6PST - chains O and I of the 10 polymer chains in the assembly; structure by electron microscopy, 3.00 A resolution.

[Chain O]
Molecule: 85-nt DNA strand
Sequence (85 nucleotides; numbered 1 to 85; the number before each row is that of its first residue):
     1 GGCGGCGCTTATTTGCACAAATCCATTGACAAAAGAAGGCTAAAAGGGCA
    51 TATACCTCGGCCTTTGAATTGTCCATATAGAACGC
Disordered / not traced: 1-15, 54, 67-85

[Chain I]
Name: DNA-directed RNA polymerase subunit beta
Organism: Escherichia coli
Notes: EC 2.7.7.6
UniProt: P0A8V4 (RPOB_ECO57); residues 1-1342 here = UniProt positions 1-1342
Sequence (1342 residues; numbered 1 to 1342; the number before each row is that of its first residue):
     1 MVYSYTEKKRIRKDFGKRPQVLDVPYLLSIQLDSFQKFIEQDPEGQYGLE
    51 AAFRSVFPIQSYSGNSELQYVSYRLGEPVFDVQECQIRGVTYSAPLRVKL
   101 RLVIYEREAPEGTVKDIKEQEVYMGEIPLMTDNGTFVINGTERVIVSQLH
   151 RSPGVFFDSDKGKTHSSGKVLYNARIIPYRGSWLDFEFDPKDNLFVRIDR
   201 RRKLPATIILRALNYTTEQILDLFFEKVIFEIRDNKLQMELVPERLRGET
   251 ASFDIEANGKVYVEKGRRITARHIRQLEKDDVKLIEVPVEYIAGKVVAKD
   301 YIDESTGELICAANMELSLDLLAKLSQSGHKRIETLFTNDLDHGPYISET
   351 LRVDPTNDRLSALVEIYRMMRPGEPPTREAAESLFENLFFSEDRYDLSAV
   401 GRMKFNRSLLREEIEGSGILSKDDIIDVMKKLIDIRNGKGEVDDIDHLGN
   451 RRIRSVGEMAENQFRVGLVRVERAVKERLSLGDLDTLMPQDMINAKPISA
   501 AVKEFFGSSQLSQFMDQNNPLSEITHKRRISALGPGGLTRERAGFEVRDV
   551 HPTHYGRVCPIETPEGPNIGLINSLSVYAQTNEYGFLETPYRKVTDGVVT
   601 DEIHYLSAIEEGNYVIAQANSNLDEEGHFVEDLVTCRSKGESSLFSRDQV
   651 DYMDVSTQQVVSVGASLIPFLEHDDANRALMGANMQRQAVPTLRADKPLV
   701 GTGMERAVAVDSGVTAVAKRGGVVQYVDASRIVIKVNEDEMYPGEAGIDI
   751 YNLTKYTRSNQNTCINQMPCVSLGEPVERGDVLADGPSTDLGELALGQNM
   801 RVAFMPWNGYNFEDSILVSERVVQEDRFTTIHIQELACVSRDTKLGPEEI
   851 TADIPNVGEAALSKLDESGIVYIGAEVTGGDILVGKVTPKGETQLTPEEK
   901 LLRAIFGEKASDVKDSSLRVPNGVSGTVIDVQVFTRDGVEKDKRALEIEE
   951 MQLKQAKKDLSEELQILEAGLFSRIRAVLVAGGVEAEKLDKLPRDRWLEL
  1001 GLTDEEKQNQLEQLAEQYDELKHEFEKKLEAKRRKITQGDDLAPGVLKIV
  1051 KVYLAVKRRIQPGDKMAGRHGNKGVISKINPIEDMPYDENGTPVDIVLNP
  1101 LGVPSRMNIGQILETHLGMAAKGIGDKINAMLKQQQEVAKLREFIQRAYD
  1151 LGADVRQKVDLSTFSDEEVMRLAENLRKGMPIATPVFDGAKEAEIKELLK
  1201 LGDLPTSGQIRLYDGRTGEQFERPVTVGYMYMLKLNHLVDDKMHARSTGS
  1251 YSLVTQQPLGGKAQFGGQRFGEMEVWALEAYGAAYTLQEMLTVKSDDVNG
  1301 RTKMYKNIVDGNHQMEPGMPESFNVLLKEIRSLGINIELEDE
Disordered / not traced: 1, 233-235, 249
Swiss-Prot annotation at these positions:
  - modified residue (N6-acetyllysine): Lys1022, Lys1200
Ligand contacts: chapso (1N7): Gln725, Tyr726, Glu962, Gln965, Ile966, Ala969
Reported in the primary citation:
  - binding site for the 85-nt DNA strand (chain O): Arg394
  - binding site for the 85-nt DNA strand: Met492, Asn494

[How chain O and chain I interact]
Contacting residue pairs (10; chain O residue first):
  DC55(O) - Ser480(I)  hydrogen bond to the phosphate
  DC56(O) - Tyr62(I)  phosphate contact
  DC56(O) - Lys476(I)  phosphate contact
  DC56(O) - Ser480(I)  phosphate contact
  DT57(O) - Lys476(I)  salt bridge to the phosphate
  DC58(O) - Arg394(I)  salt bridge to the phosphate
  DG59(O) - Arg371(I)  hydrogen bond to the phosphate
  DG59(O) - Arg394(I)  salt bridge to the phosphate
  DG60(O) - Tyr367(I)  hydrogen bond to the phosphate
  DG60(O) - Arg371(I)  salt bridge to the phosphate
Also at the interface, not in a pair above, chain O (7 interface residues in all): DC62
Also at the interface, not in a pair above, chain I (11 interface residues in all): Glu379, Ala380, Asn387, Glu477, Leu481

[In short]
Chain O and chain I form an interface of 7 and 11 residues respectively, with 3 hydrogen bonds and 4 salt
bridges. Polar contacts include DC55(O)-Ser480(I), DG59(O)-Arg371(I) and DG60(O)-Tyr367(I). The paper reports
a binding site for the 85-nt DNA strand at Met492(I) and Asn494(I); a binding site for the 85-nt DNA strand
(chain O) at Arg394(I).
Chain O is an 85-nt DNA strand and chain I is DNA-directed RNA polymerase subunit beta (Escherichia coli); the
structure, Escherichia coli RNA polymerase promoter unwinding intermediate (TRPi1.5b) with TraR and mutant
rpsT P2 promoter, was determined by electron microscopy (same publication as 6PSQ, 6PSR, 6PSS, 6PSU, 6PSV and
6PSW).
